PDB entry 8YU9 | X-ray diffraction, 3.25 A resolution | chains C and E of the 6 polymer chains in the assembly

== Chain C ==
Molecule: Detyrosinated tubulin alpha-1B chain
From: Sus scrofa
UniProtKB: Q2XVP4 (TBA1B_PIG); numbering as in UniProt (aligned over 1-440)
Sequence (440 residues; numbered 1 to 440; the number before each row is that of its first residue):
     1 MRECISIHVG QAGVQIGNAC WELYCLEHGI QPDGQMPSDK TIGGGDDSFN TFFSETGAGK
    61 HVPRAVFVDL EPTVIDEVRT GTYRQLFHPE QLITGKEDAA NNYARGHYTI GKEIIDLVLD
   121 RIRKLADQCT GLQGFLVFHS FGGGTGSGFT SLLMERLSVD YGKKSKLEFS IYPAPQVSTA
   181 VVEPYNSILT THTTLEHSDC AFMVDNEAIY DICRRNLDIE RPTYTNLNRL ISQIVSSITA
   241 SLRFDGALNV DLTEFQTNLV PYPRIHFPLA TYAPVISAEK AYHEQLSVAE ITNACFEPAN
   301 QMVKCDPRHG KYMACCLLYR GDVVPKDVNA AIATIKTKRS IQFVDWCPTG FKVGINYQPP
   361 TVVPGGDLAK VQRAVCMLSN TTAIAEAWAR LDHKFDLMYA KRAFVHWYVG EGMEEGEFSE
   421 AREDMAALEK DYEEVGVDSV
UniProt features mapped onto this chain:
  - motif: Met-1 to Cys-4 (MREC motif)
  - active site: Glu-254
  - binding site (GTP): Gly-10, Gln-11, Ala-12, Gln-15, Glu-71, Ala-99, Ser-140, Gly-143, Gly-144, Thr-145, Gly-146, Thr-179, Glu-183, Asn-206, Tyr-224, Asn-228, Leu-252
  - binding site (Mg(2+)): Glu-71
  - modified residue: Lys-40 (N6,N6,N6-trimethyllysine), Ser-48 (Phosphoserine), Ser-232 (Phosphoserine), Tyr-282 (3'-nitrotyrosine), Arg-339 (Omega-N-methylarginine), Ser-439 (Phosphoserine)
  - cross-link (Glycyl lysine isopeptide (Lys-Gly)): Lys-326 (interchain with G-Cter in ubiquitin), Lys-370 (interchain with G-Cter in ubiquitin)
Metal / ion sites: Ca2+: Asp-39, Thr-41, Asp-47, Glu-55
Ligand contacts:
  - A1D7A (4-(2-chloranylthieno[3,2-d]pyrimidin-4-yl)-7-methoxy-1,3-dihydroquinoxalin-2-one): Asn-101, Thr-179, Ala-180, Val-181
  - GTP (guanosine-5'-triphosphate): Val-9, Gly-10, Gln-11, Ala-12, Gln-15, Ile-16, Asp-69, Asp-98, Ala-99, Ala-100, Asn-101, Ser-140, Gly-142, Gly-143, Gly-144, Thr-145, Gly-146, Ile-171, Val-177, Ser-178, Thr-179, Glu-183, Asn-206, Tyr-224, Leu-227, Asn-228, Ile-231

== Chain E ==
Molecule: Stathmin-4
From: Rattus norvegicus
UniProtKB: P63043 (STMN4_RAT); residues 5-145 here correspond to UniProt positions 49-189 (UniProt number = residue number + 44)
Sequence (143 residues; each row starts with the number of its first residue):
     3 MADMEVIELN KCTSGQSFEV ILKPPSFDGV PEFNASLPRR RDPSLEEIQK KLEAAEERRK
    63 YQEAELLKHL AEKREHEREV IQKAIEENNN FIKMAKEKLA QKMESNKENR EAHLAAMLER
   123 LQEKDKHAEE VRKNKELKEE ASR
Not modelled in the structure: 3-5, 29-44, 142-145
Construct notes: initiating methionine (3); expression tag (4)
UniProt features mapped onto this chain:
  - modified residue: Ser-46 (Phosphoserine)

== Chain C / chain E interface ==
Pairs across the interface (31; chain C residue first):
  His-107(C) with Lys-104(E), hydrogen bond; Met-105(E)
  Tyr-108(C) with Lys-104(E); Asn-108(E)
  Thr-109(C) with Arg-112(E)
  Leu-152(C) with Met-105(E), hydrophobic
  Glu-155(C) with Lys-104(E), salt bridge
  Arg-156(C) with Leu-101(E)
  Ser-158(C) with Phe-93(E); Ile-94(E)
  Val-159(C) with Ile-94(E); Ala-97(E), hydrophobic; Lys-98(E)
  Gly-162(C) with Asn-90(E); Phe-93(E); Ile-94(E)
  Lys-163(C) with Asn-90(E); Phe-93(E)
  Thr-193(C) with Lys-104(E)
  His-197(C) with Phe-93(E)
  Val-409(C) with His-115(E), hydrogen bond (backbone-side chain)
  Gly-410(C) with Arg-112(E); His-115(E)
  Glu-411(C) with Asn-108(E); Arg-112(E), salt bridge
  Gly-412(C) with Asn-108(E), hydrogen bond (backbone-side chain); Asn-111(E), hydrogen bond (backbone-side chain); Arg-112(E)
  Met-413(C) with Asn-108(E)
  Glu-414(C) with Asn-111(E), hydrogen bond
  Glu-417(C) with Asn-108(E)
Interface residues without a listed pair, chain C (21 interface residues in all): Lys-112, Glu-196
Interface residues without a listed pair, chain E (13 interface residues in all): Ser-107

== Summary ==
The interface between chain C and chain E involves 21 residues on one side and 13 on the other, with 5
hydrogen bonds and 2 salt bridges. Among the polar pairs are Glu-155(C)/Lys-104(E), Glu-411(C)/Arg-112(E) and
His-107(C)/Lys-104(E). Bound to chain C: GTP and compound A1D7A.
Here chain C is Detyrosinated tubulin alpha-1B chain (Sus scrofa) and chain E is Stathmin-4 (Rattus
norvegicus). Entry 8YU9 (Tubulin-RB3-TTL in complex with compound SI10) was determined by X-ray diffraction
(same publication as 8YTX and 8YUA).
